Entry 4J4E (X-ray diffraction, 2.40 A resolution); this record covers chains A and B of the 3 polymer chains in the assembly.

# Chain A (and B)
Molecule: Cyanovirin-N
Organism: Nostoc ellipsosporum
Notes: chain B of this document is another copy of the same molecule, construct and numbering; everything in this record applies to it too
Reference sequence: P81180 (CVN_NOSEL); residue numbers follow UniProt; this construct covers 1-101
Chain sequence (101 residues; each row starts with the number of its first residue):
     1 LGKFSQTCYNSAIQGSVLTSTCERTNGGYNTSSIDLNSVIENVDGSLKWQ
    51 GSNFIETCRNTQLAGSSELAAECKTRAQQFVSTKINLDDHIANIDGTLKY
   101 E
Differences from the reference sequence: engineered mutation Gly-51 (Pro in P81180)
UniProt features mapped onto this chain:
  - mutagenesis: Asn-30 (N30A/Q/V: Prevents N-glycosylation upon overexpression in yeast without changing anti-HIV activity), Ser-52 (S52P: Protein is exclusively dimeric and has moderate anti-HIV activity)
Disulfide bonds: Cys-8/Cys-22, Cys-58/Cys-73

# How chain A and chain B interact
Residue-residue contacts (118):
  Leu-1(A) / Asp-88(B)
  Leu-1(A) / Asp-89(B)
  Leu-1(A) / His-90(B)
  Leu-1(A) / Glu-101(B)
  Gly-2(A) / Asp-88(B)
  Gly-2(A) / Ile-91(B)
  Gly-2(A) / Ala-92(B)
  Gly-2(A) / Glu-101(B)  hydrogen bond (backbone-side chain)
  Lys-3(A) / Asp-88(B)  hydrogen bond (backbone-backbone)
  Lys-3(A) / Ile-91(B)
  Phe-4(A) / Leu-87(B)  hydrophobic
  Phe-4(A) / Asp-88(B)  hydrogen bond (backbone-side chain)
  Phe-4(A) / Ile-91(B)  hydrogen bond (backbone-backbone)
  Phe-4(A) / Ala-92(B)
  Phe-4(A) / Asn-93(B)
  Phe-4(A) / Leu-98(B)  hydrophobic
  Ser-5(A) / Ser-67(B)
  Ser-5(A) / Asp-88(B)  hydrogen bond
  Thr-7(A) / Asn-93(B)  hydrogen bond
  Cys-8(A) / Asn-93(B)
  Ser-11(A) / Leu-63(B)
  Ile-13(A) / Leu-63(B)  hydrophobic
  Ile-13(A) / Leu-69(B)  hydrophobic
  Ile-13(A) / Leu-87(B)  hydrophobic
  Gly-15(A) / Thr-61(B)  hydrogen bond (backbone-side chain)
  Ser-16(A) / Phe-54(B)
  Ser-16(A) / Ile-55(B)
  Ser-20(A) / Leu-98(B)
  Cys-22(A) / Asn-93(B)
  Cys-22(A) / Gly-96(B)
  Cys-22(A) / Leu-98(B)  hydrophobic
  Glu-23(A) / Asn-93(B)  hydrogen bond (backbone-side chain)
  Glu-23(A) / Gly-96(B)  hydrogen bond (backbone-backbone)
  Arg-24(A) / Asp-95(B)  salt bridge
  Arg-24(A) / Gly-96(B)
  Thr-25(A) / Asp-95(B)  hydrogen bond
  Asn-30(A) / Gly-96(B)  hydrogen bond (side chain-backbone)
  Asn-30(A) / Thr-97(B)
  Ser-32(A) / Gly-96(B)  hydrogen bond (side chain-backbone)
  Ser-32(A) / Thr-97(B)
  Ser-32(A) / Leu-98(B)  hydrogen bond (side chain-backbone)
  Ile-34(A) / Leu-98(B)
  Ile-34(A) / Tyr-100(B)
  Leu-36(A) / Phe-54(B)
  Leu-36(A) / Leu-87(B)  hydrophobic
  Leu-36(A) / Ile-91(B)  hydrophobic
  Asn-37(A) / Asn-53(B)  hydrogen bond
  Asn-37(A) / Phe-54(B)
  Asn-37(A) / Ile-55(B)
  Val-39(A) / Tyr-100(B)  hydrophobic
  Ile-40(A) / Phe-54(B)
  Ile-40(A) / Leu-69(B)  hydrophobic
  Ile-40(A) / Leu-87(B)  hydrophobic
  Glu-41(A) / Glu-41(B)
  Glu-41(A) / Gln-50(B)
  Glu-41(A) / Gly-51(B)  hydrogen bond (side chain-backbone)
  Glu-41(A) / Ser-52(B)
  Asn-42(A) / Gly-51(B)
  Asn-42(A) / Ser-52(B)  hydrogen bond (backbone-backbone)
  Asn-42(A) / Thr-57(B)  hydrogen bond
  Asn-42(A) / Cys-58(B)
  Asn-42(A) / Cys-73(B)
  Asn-42(A) / Lys-74(B)  hydrogen bond (side chain-backbone)
  Val-43(A) / Gly-51(B)
  Val-43(A) / Arg-76(B)
  Asp-44(A) / Thr-75(B)
  Asp-44(A) / Arg-76(B)
  Gly-45(A) / Cys-73(B)
  Gly-45(A) / Lys-74(B)
  Gly-45(A) / Thr-75(B)
  Gly-45(A) / Val-81(B)
  Gly-45(A) / Thr-83(B)
  Ser-46(A) / Thr-83(B)
  Leu-47(A) / Phe-54(B)  hydrophobic
  Leu-47(A) / Leu-69(B)  hydrophobic
  Leu-47(A) / Cys-73(B)  hydrophobic
  Leu-47(A) / Thr-83(B)
  Leu-47(A) / Ile-85(B)
  Lys-48(A) / Ile-85(B)
  Trp-49(A) / Ile-85(B)
  Trp-49(A) / Asn-86(B)
  Trp-49(A) / Leu-87(B)
  Trp-49(A) / Asp-89(B)  hydrogen bond
  Trp-49(A) / His-90(B)
  Trp-49(A) / Tyr-100(B)  hydrophobic
  Gln-50(A) / Glu-41(B)
  Gly-51(A) / Glu-41(B)  hydrogen bond (backbone-side chain)
  Gly-51(A) / Asn-42(B)
  Ser-52(A) / Glu-41(B)
  Ser-52(A) / Asn-42(B)  hydrogen bond (backbone-backbone)
  Asn-53(A) / Asn-37(B)  hydrogen bond
  Phe-54(A) / Ser-16(B)
  Phe-54(A) / Leu-36(B)
  Phe-54(A) / Asn-37(B)
  Phe-54(A) / Ile-40(B)
  Phe-54(A) / Leu-47(B)  hydrophobic
  Ile-55(A) / Gly-15(B)
  Ile-55(A) / Ser-16(B)
  Ile-55(A) / Asn-37(B)
  Thr-57(A) / Asn-42(B)  hydrogen bond
  Cys-58(A) / Asn-42(B)
  Thr-61(A) / Gly-15(B)  hydrogen bond (side chain-backbone)
  Leu-63(A) / Ser-11(B)
  Leu-63(A) / Ile-13(B)  hydrophobic
  Ser-66(A) / Phe-4(B)
  Ser-67(A) / Ser-5(B)
  Leu-69(A) / Ile-13(B)  hydrophobic
  Cys-73(A) / Asn-42(B)
  Cys-73(A) / Gly-45(B)
  Cys-73(A) / Leu-47(B)  hydrophobic
  Lys-74(A) / Asn-42(B)  hydrogen bond (backbone-side chain)
  Lys-74(A) / Gly-45(B)  hydrogen bond (backbone-backbone)
  Thr-75(A) / Asp-44(B)
  Thr-75(A) / Gly-45(B)
  Arg-76(A) / Asp-44(B)  hydrogen bond (backbone-side chain)
  Arg-76(A) / His-90(B)
  Gln-79(A) / Glu-101(B)  hydrogen bond (side chain-backbone)
  Val-81(A) / Glu-101(B)
Other interface residues (no listed pair), chain A (57 interface residues in all): Ala-12, Leu-18, Thr-19, Ser-33, Gln-62, Ala-71
Other interface residues (no listed pair), chain B (55 interface residues in all): Ala-12, Leu-18, Val-43, Trp-49, Gln-62, Ser-66, Glu-68, Lys-99

# In short
57 residues of chain A face 55 of chain B across their interface, with 28 hydrogen bonds and 1 salt bridge.
Among the polar pairs are Arg-24(A)/Asp-95(B), Gly-2(A)/Glu-101(B) and Phe-4(A)/Asp-88(B). From UniProt: 2
mutagenesis sites on chain A.
Both chains are Cyanovirin-N (Nostoc ellipsosporum). Entry 4J4E (Structure of P51G Cyanovirin-N swapped trimer
in the P212121 space group) was determined by X-ray diffraction together with 4J4C, 4J4D, 4J4F and 4J4G from
the same study.
